8DEJ - chains B and L of the 14 polymer chains in the assembly; structure by electron microscopy, 2.86 A resolution.

Chain B:
Protein: CRISPR-associated protein, TM1801 family
From: Desulfovibrio vulgaris
UniProtKB: Q72WF7 (Q72WF7_DESVH); numbering as in UniProt (aligned over 1-290)
Sequence (290 residues; each row starts with the number of its first residue):
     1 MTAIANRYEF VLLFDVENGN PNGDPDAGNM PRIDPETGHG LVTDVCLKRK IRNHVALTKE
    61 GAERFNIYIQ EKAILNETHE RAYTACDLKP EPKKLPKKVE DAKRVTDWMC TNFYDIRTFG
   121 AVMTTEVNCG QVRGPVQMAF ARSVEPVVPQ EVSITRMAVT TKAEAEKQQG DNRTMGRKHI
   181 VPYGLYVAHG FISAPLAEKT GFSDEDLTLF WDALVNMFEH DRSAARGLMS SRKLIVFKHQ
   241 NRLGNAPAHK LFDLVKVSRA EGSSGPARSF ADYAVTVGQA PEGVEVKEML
Disordered / not traced: 85-100, 167-170

Chain L:
Molecule: 47-nt RNA strand
From: Desulfovibrio vulgaris
Sequence (47 nucleotides; row label = number of the first residue in the row):
     2 GGAUUGAAAC GCCAUGCUCA GGCUGGCGAG UGGGCGCCAC UCUCCAA

Chain B / chain L interface:
Residue-residue contacts (48; chain B residue first):
  Asn-22(B) with C11(L), sugar contact; G12(L), hydrogen bond to the phosphate; C13(L), phosphate contact
  Gly-23(B) with G12(L), sugar contact; C13(L), hydrogen bond to the phosphate
  Pro-25(B) with G12(L), sugar contact
  Asn-29(B) with G12(L), hydrogen bond to the sugar
  Arg-32(B) with G12(L), salt bridge to the phosphate
  Thr-43(B) with G12(L), phosphate contact
  Val-45(B) with C11(L), phosphate contact
  Cys-46(B) with C11(L), sugar contact
  Lys-48(B) with A10(L), salt bridge to the phosphate
  Arg-49(B) with C11(L), salt bridge to the phosphate
  Arg-52(B) with A9(L), phosphate contact; A10(L), salt bridge to the phosphate
  Ile-69(B) with A9(L), sugar contact
  Glu-71(B) with C11(L), base contact
  Phe-119(B) with A9(L), sugar contact
  Gly-120(B) with A9(L), sugar contact
  Ala-121(B) with A9(L), sugar contact
  Val-122(B) with A8(L), base contact; A9(L), base contact
  Glu-126(B) with A8(L), base contact
  Asn-128(B) with A4(L), base contact
  Cys-129(B) with G3(L), hydrogen bond to the sugar; A4(L), sugar contact; G7(L), hydrogen bond to the base
  Gln-131(B) with A4(L), hydrogen bond to the phosphate; U5(L), hydrogen bond to the phosphate; G7(L), hydrogen bond to the base; A8(L), base contact
  Val-132(B) with A8(L), hydrogen bond to the sugar
  Arg-133(B) with U5(L), salt bridge to the phosphate; G7(L), sugar contact; A8(L), sugar contact
  Ile-154(B) with U16(L), base contact; C18(L), phosphate contact
  Thr-155(B) with U16(L), hydrogen bond to the sugar; G17(L), sugar contact; C18(L), hydrogen bond to the phosphate
  Arg-156(B) with U16(L), base contact; G17(L), phosphate contact
  Met-157(B) with G17(L), hydrogen bond to the phosphate
  Arg-173(B) with U19(L), base contact
  Ser-223(B) with C14(L), hydrogen bond to the phosphate
  Ala-224(B) with A15(L), phosphate contact
  Arg-226(B) with C13(L), sugar contact; C14(L), salt bridge to the phosphate
Also at the interface, not in a pair above, chain B (34 interface residues in all): Ser-153, Lys-199, Ala-225
Also at the interface, not in a pair above, chain L (17 interface residues in all): G2

Summary:
Chain B and chain L form an interface of 34 and 17 residues respectively, with 13 hydrogen bonds and 6 salt
bridges. Polar pairs include Cys-129(B)/G7(L), Gln-131(B)/G7(L) and Asn-29(B)/G12(L).
Here chain B is CRISPR-associated protein, TM1801 family and chain L is a 47-nt RNA strand, both from
Desulfovibrio vulgaris. Entry 8DEJ (D. vulgaris type I-C Cascade bound to dsDNA target) was determined by
electron microscopy, deposited together with 8DFA, 8DFS, 8DEX and 8DFO.
